8QZ2 - chains B and C of the 3 polymer chains in the assembly; structure by X-ray diffraction, 3.50 A resolution.

[Chain B]
Name: Potassium channel subfamily K member 10
From: Homo sapiens
Reference sequence: P57789 (KCNKA_HUMAN); residues 75-340 here correspond to UniProt positions 70-335 (UniProt number = residue number - 5)
Sequence (274 residues; numbered 74 to 347; the number before each row is that of its first residue):
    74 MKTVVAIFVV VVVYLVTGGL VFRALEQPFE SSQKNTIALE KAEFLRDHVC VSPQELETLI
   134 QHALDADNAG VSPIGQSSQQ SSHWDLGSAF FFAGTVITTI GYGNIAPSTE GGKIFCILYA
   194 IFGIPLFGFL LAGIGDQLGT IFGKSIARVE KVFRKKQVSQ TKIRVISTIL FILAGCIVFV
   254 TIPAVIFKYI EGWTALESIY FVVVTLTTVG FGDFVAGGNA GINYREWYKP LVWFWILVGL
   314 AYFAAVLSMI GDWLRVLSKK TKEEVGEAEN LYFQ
Disordered / not traced: 74, 227-230, 325-347
Differences from the reference sequence: initiating methionine (74); engineered mutation Gln149 (Asn144 in P57789), Gln152 (Asn147 in P57789), Gln153 (Asn148 in P57789); expression tag (341-347)
Ion coordination: K+ site 1: Thr172, Ile173, Thr281, Val282 (shared with 4 residues of chain A); K+ site 2: Thr172, Thr281 (shared with 2 residues of chain A); K+ site 3: Ile173, Gly174, Val282, Gly283 (shared with 4 residues of chain A); K+ site 4: Gly174, Tyr175, Gly283, Phe284 (shared with 4 residues of chain A)
Swiss-Prot annotation at these positions:
  - region: Thr172 to Asn177 (Selectivity filter 1), Thr281 to Asp286 (Selectivity filter 2)
  - binding site (K(+)): Thr172, Ile173, Gly174, Tyr175, Thr281, Val282, Gly283, Phe284
  - site: His156 (pH sensor)

[Chain C]
Name: Nanobody 61
From: Lama glama
Notes: antibody fragment or engineered binder
Sequence (134 residues; numbered 1 to 134; the number before each row is that of its first residue):
     1 QVQLVESGGG LVQAGDSLRV SCAGSGFTFT SYGMGWFRQA PGKEREFVAS INWNSNTAYA
    61 DSVRGRFTIS RDNAESMMYL QMNSLKPEDT AVYYCAATRA YSKPRVDSRH YDYWGQGTQV
   121 TVSSHHHHHH EPEA
Disordered / not traced: 1, 123-134
Cystine bridges: Cys22-Cys95

[How chain B and chain C interact]
Contacting residue pairs - 23 pairs, chain B then chain C:
  Thr109(B) - Arg64(C)  hydrogen bond
  Leu112(B) - Arg64(C)
  Glu113(B) - Arg64(C)  salt bridge
  Glu116(B) - Arg64(C)
  Glu116(B) - Gly65(C)
  Arg119(B) - Gly65(C)  hydrogen bond (side chain-backbone)
  Tyr262(B) - Tyr101(C)
  Ile263(B) - Tyr101(C)  hydrogen bond (backbone-side chain)
  Glu264(B) - Tyr101(C)
  Glu264(B) - Ser102(C)
  Gly265(B) - Ala100(C)
  Gly265(B) - Tyr101(C)  hydrogen bond (backbone-backbone)
  Gly265(B) - Ser102(C)  hydrogen bond (backbone-backbone)
  Gly265(B) - Arg105(C)  hydrogen bond (backbone-side chain)
  Trp266(B) - Ala100(C)
  Trp266(B) - Arg105(C)
  Thr267(B) - His110(C)  hydrogen bond
  Leu269(B) - His110(C)
  Glu270(B) - Arg105(C)  salt bridge
  Phe287(B) - Lys103(C)
  Asn292(B) - Ser102(C)  hydrogen bond (backbone-side chain)
  Gly294(B) - Trp53(C)
  Ile295(B) - Trp53(C)
Also at the interface, not in a pair above, chain B (19 interface residues in all): Asn108, Ala293
Also at the interface, not in a pair above, chain C (11 interface residues in all): Asp61, Arg99
Interface features reported in the paper:
  - epitope / paratope residues, chain B: Ile263(B), Gly265(B)
  - epitope / paratope residues, chain C: Lys103(C)

[Summary]
19 residues of chain B and 11 residues of chain C are in contact, with 8 hydrogen bonds and 2 salt bridges.
Polar contacts include Glu113(B)-Arg64(C), Glu270(B)-Arg105(C) and Thr109(B)-Arg64(C). UniProt lists 8
K+-binding residues on chain B. The paper reports epitope/paratope residues Ile263(B), Gly265(B) and
Lys103(C).
Chain B is Potassium channel subfamily K member 10 (Homo sapiens) and chain C is Nanobody 61 (Lama glama); the
structure, Crystal structure of human two pore domain potassium ion channel TREK-2 (K2P10.1) in complex with
an ..., was determined by X-ray diffraction (same publication as 8QZ1, 8QZ3 and 8QZ4).
